Entry 1VFW (X-ray diffraction, 2.30 A resolution); this record covers chain A.

[Chain A]
Name: PROTEIN (Fusion protein consisting of Kinesin-like protein KIF1A, Kinesin heavy chain isoform 5C and A HIS TAG
Organism: Mus musculus
Notes: fragment: Motor Domain OF Kinesin-like protein KIF1A and RESIDUES 329-334 OF Kinesin heavy chain isoform 5C
Reference sequence: chimeric construct of P33173, P28738: residues 1-355 from P33173 (KF1A_MOUSE) positions 1-355 (same numbers); residues 356-361 from P28738 positions 329-334 (UniProt number = residue number - 27)
Amino-acid sequence (366 residues; row label = number of the first residue in the row):
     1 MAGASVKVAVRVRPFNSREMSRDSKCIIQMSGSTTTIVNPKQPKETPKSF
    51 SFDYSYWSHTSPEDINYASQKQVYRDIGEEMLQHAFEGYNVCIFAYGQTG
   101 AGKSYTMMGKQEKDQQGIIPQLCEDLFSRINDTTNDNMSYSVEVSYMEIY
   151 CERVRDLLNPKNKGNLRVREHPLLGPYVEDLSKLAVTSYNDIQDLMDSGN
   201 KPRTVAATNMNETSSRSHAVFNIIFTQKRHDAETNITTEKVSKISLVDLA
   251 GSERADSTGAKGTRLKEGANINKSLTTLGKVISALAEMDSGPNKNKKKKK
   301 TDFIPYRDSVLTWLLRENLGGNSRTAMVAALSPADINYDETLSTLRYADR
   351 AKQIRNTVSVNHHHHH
Disordered / not traced: 1-3, 209-212, 255-267, 289-301, 363-366
Sequence notes: expression tag (362-366)
Bound ions: Mg2+: Ser-104 (together with AMP-PNP)
Residues lining bound ligands: AMP-PNP (ANP; phosphoaminophosphonic acid-adenylate ester): Arg-11, Arg-13, Pro-14, Ser-58, Tyr-67, Gln-98, Thr-99, Gly-100, Ala-101, Gly-102, Lys-103, Ser-104, Tyr-105, Lys-110, Ser-214, Ser-215, Gly-251

[In short]
Chain A binds AMP-PNP.
Chain A is PROTEIN (Fusion protein consisting of Kinesin-like protein KIF1A, Kinesin heavy chain isoform 5C
and A HIS TAG (Mus musculus); the structure, Crystal Structure of the Kif1A Motor Domain Complexed With
Mg-AMPPNP, was determined by X-ray diffraction together with 1VFV, 1VFX and 1VFZ from the same study.
